PDB entry 6OQR | electron microscopy, 3.10 A resolution | chains B and F of the 22 polymer chains in the assembly

# Chain B
Protein: ATP synthase subunit alpha
Organism: Escherichia coli
Notes: EC 7.1.2.2
Reference sequence: A0A073FQ32 (A0A073FQ32_ECOLX); residues 1-513 here = UniProt positions 1-513
Amino-acid sequence (513 residues; numbered 1 to 513; the number before each row is that of its first residue):
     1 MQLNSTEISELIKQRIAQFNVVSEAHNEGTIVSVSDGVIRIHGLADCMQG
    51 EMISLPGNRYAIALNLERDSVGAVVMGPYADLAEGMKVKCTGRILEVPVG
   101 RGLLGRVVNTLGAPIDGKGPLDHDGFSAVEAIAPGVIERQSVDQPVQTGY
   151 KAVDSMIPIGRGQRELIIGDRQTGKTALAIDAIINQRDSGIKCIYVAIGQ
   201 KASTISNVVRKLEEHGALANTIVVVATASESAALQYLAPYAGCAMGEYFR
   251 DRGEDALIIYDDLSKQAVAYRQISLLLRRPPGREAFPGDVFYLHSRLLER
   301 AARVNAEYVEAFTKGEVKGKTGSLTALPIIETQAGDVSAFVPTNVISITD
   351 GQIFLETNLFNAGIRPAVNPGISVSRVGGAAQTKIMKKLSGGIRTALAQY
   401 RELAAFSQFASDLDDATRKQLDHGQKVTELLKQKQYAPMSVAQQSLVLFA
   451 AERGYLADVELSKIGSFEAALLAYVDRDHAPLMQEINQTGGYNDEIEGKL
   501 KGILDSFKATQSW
Disordered / not traced: 512-513
Metal / ion sites: Mg2+: Thr176 (together with ATP)
Ligand contacts:
  - ADP (adenosine-5'-diphosphate): Val374, Ser375, Arg376
  - ATP (adenosine-5'-triphosphate): Asp170, Arg171, Gln172, Thr173, Gly174, Lys175, Thr176, Ala177, Gln200, Phe360, Arg365, Pro366, Gln433, Lys434, Gln435

# Chain F
Protein: ATP synthase subunit beta
Organism: Escherichia coli
Notes: EC 7.1.2.2
Reference sequence: A0A192CEZ8 (A0A192CEZ8_ECOLX); residues 0-459 here correspond to UniProt positions 1-460 (UniProt number = residue number + 1)
Amino-acid sequence (471 residues; numbered -11 to 459; the number before each row is that of its first residue; numbers below 1 keep their minus sign (Met-11 is residue -11)):
   -11 MRGSHHHHHHGMATGKIVQVIGAVVDVEFPQDAVPRVYDALEVQNGNERL
    39 VLEVQQQLGGGIVRTIAMGSSDGLRRGLDVKDLEHPIEVPVGKATLGRIM
    89 NVLGEPVDMKGEIGEEERWAIHRAAPSYEELSNSQELLETGIKVIDLMAP
   139 FAKGGKVGLFGGAGVGKTVNMMELIRNIAIEHSGYSVFAGVGERTREGND
   189 FYHEMTDSNVIDKVSLVYGQMNEPPGNRLRVALTGLTMAEKFRDEGRDVL
   239 LFVDNIYRYTLAGTEVSALLGRMPSAVGYQPTLAEEMGVLQERITSTKTG
   289 SITSVQAVYVPADDLTDPSPATTFAHLDATVVLSRQIASLGIYPAVDPLD
   339 STSRQLDPLVVGQEHYDTARGVQSILQRYQELKDIIAILGMDELSEEDKL
   389 VVARARKIQRFLSQPFFVAEVFTGSPGKYVSLKDTIRGFKGIMEGEYDHL
   439 PEQAFYMVGSIEEAVEKAKKL
Disordered / not traced: -11 to 1
Construct notes: initiating methionine (-11); expression tag (-10 to -1); conflict Ala137 (Cys138 in A0A192CEZ8)
Metal / ion sites: Mg2+: Thr156, Glu181 (together with ADP)
Ligand contacts:
  - ADP (adenosine-5'-diphosphate): Gly150, Ala151, Gly152, Val153, Gly154, Lys155, Thr156, Val157, Arg182, Glu185, Tyr331, Gln402, Phe404, Ala407, Phe410, Thr411
  - ATP: Ser341, Arg342, Asp345, Tyr354, Arg358

# Interface between chain B and chain F
Pairs across the interface (85):
  Leu44(B) - Arg64(F)  hydrogen bond (backbone-side chain)
  Ala45(B) - Arg64(F)
  Asp46(B) - Arg63(F)  salt bridge
  Cys47(B) - Arg63(F)
  Met48(B) - Gly61(F)
  Met48(B) - Leu62(F)
  Met48(B) - Arg63(F)
  Gln49(B) - Val8(F)
  Gln49(B) - Gly10(F)
  Gln49(B) - Ser59(F)
  Gln49(B) - Asp60(F)
  Gln49(B) - Gly61(F)  hydrogen bond (backbone-backbone)
  Gln49(B) - Leu62(F)  hydrogen bond (backbone-backbone)
  Asn65(B) - Val8(F)
  Leu66(B) - Gln7(F)
  Leu66(B) - Val8(F)  hydrogen bond (backbone-backbone)
  Leu66(B) - Leu62(F)
  Leu66(B) - Arg64(F)
  Glu67(B) - Ile9(F)
  Glu67(B) - Arg64(F)  hydrogen bond (backbone-side chain)
  Arg68(B) - Val6(F)
  Arg68(B) - Gln7(F)
  Arg68(B) - Glu16(F)  salt bridge
  Val71(B) - Arg64(F)
  Ile94(B) - Gly61(F)
  Ile132(B) - Asn210(F)
  Ala133(B) - Asn210(F)
  Val136(B) - Gly186(F)
  Val136(B) - Asn187(F)  hydrogen bond (backbone-side chain)
  Ile137(B) - Val95(F)
  Ile137(B) - Met97(F)  hydrophobic
  Ile137(B) - Tyr190(F)  hydrophobic
  Arg139(B) - Thr183(F)  hydrogen bond
  Arg139(B) - Asn187(F)
  Ser141(B) - Asp188(F)
  Arg164(B) - Arg182(F)
  Pro280(B) - Ala256(F)
  Pro281(B) - Gly266(F)
  Gly282(B) - Val265(F)
  Arg283(B) - Val265(F)
  Arg283(B) - Asp302(F)  salt bridge
  Arg283(B) - Asp305(F)  salt bridge
  Gly288(B) - Leu249(F)
  Asp289(B) - Glu253(F)
  Phe291(B) - Met209(F)  hydrophobic
  Phe291(B) - Arg246(F)
  Phe291(B) - Leu249(F)  hydrophobic
  Tyr292(B) - Glu211(F)
  Tyr292(B) - Pro212(F)
  Tyr292(B) - Arg216(F)
  Tyr292(B) - Glu253(F)
  Ser295(B) - Met209(F)  hydrogen bond (side chain-backbone)
  Glu299(B) - Arg182(F)
  Glu299(B) - Thr183(F)  hydrogen bond
  Glu299(B) - Met209(F)
  Glu299(B) - Asn210(F)
  Ser338(B) - Ala300(F)  hydrogen bond (side chain-backbone)
  Ser338(B) - Asp301(F)
  Ala339(B) - Ala300(F)
  Thr343(B) - Ala151(F)
  Thr343(B) - Tyr297(F)
  Asn344(B) - Tyr297(F)
  Ile346(B) - Ala151(F)
  Ile346(B) - Arg182(F)
  Ser347(B) - Ala151(F)
  Ser347(B) - Arg182(F)  hydrogen bond (backbone-side chain)
  Ser347(B) - Arg246(F)  hydrogen bond
  Ile348(B) - Arg182(F)
  Ile348(B) - Met209(F)  hydrophobic
  Thr349(B) - Arg182(F)  hydrogen bond (backbone-side chain)
  Asp350(B) - Arg182(F)  salt bridge
  Asp350(B) - Arg184(F)  salt bridge
  Gly371(B) - Ser327(F)
  Arg376(B) - Gly152(F)
  Arg376(B) - Arg182(F)
  Arg376(B) - Phe410(F)
  Val377(B) - Val409(F)
  Gly379(B) - Val409(F)  hydrogen bond (backbone-backbone)
  Gln399(B) - Gln441(F)  hydrogen bond
  Gln399(B) - Tyr444(F)
  Glu402(B) - Leu328(F)
  Glu402(B) - Arg394(F)  salt bridge
  Glu402(B) - Arg398(F)  salt bridge
  Phe406(B) - Met379(F)  hydrophobic
  Phe406(B) - Arg394(F)
Other interface residues (no listed pair), chain B (63 interface residues in all): Gly43, Gly50, Leu64, Ser70, Glu130, Pro134, Arg296, Val337, Ile372, Ser375, Gly378, Ala380, Gly391, Gly392, Arg394, Thr395, Ala398, Leu413
Other interface residues (no listed pair), chain F (62 interface residues in all): Ser58, Ile87, Asp96, Glu181, Tyr206, Pro213, Thr252, Pro262, Arg323, Ala326, Gly329, Tyr331, Thr411, Pro439

# Summary
63 residues of chain B and 62 residues of chain F are in contact; the contacts include 15 hydrogen bonds and 8
salt bridges. Among the polar pairs are Asp46(B)-Arg63(F), Arg68(B)-Glu16(F) and Arg283(B)-Asp302(F). ADP is
bound between chain B and chain F.
Chain B is ATP synthase subunit alpha and chain F is ATP synthase subunit beta, both from Escherichia coli;
the structure, E. coli ATP Synthase ADP State 1a, was determined by electron microscopy (same publication as
6OQS, 6OQT, 6OQU, 6OQV, 6OQW, 6PQV and 3 further entries).
